Entry 3LIR (X-ray diffraction, 1.90 A resolution); this record covers chain A.

[Chain A]
Molecule: Macrophage metalloelastase
From: Homo sapiens
Notes: EC 3.4.24.65; fragment: MMP-12 catalitic subunit (RESIDUES 106-263)
UniProt: P39900 (MMP12_HUMAN); numbering as in UniProt (aligned over 106-263)
Chain sequence (159 residues; numbered 105 to 263; the number before each row is that of its first residue):
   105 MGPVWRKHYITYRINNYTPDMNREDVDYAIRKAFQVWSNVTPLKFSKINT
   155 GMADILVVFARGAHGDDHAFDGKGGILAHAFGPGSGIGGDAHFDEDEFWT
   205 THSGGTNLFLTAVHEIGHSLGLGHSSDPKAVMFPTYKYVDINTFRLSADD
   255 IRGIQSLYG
Construct notes: expression tag (105); engineered mutation D171 (Phe in P39900)
Ion coordination: Ca2+ site 1: D124, E199, E201; Ca2+ site 2: D158, G190, G192, D194; Zn2+ site 1: H168, D170, H183, H196; Ca2+ site 3: D175, G176, G178, I180, D198, E201; Zn2+ site 2: H218, H222, H228 (together with glycine)
Small-molecule neighbours:
  - EEC (N-[3-(3-phenylisoxazol-5-yl)propanoyl]-L-alpha-glutamyl-L-alpha-glutamyl-amide): G178, G179, I180, L181, A182, E201, L214, T215, H218, E219, A234, V235, F237, P238, T239, Y240, K241
  - glycine (GLY): A182, H183, H218, E219, H222, H228
Swiss-Prot annotation at these positions:
  - active site: E219
  - binding site (Ca(2+)): D124, D158, D175, G176, G178, I180, G190, G192, D194, D198, E199, E201
  - binding site (Zn(2+)): H168, D170, H183, H196, H218, H222, H228

[Overview]
Chain A binds compound EEC and glycine. H218, H222 and H228 coordinate Zn2+ site 2. The Ca2+ site 2 is built
by D158, G190, G192 and D194. UniProt lists active-site residue E219, 12 Ca2+-binding residues and 7
Zn2+-binding residues.
Chain A is Macrophage metalloelastase (Homo sapiens); the structure, Human MMP12 in complex with non-zinc
chelating inhibitor, was determined by X-ray diffraction (same publication as 3LIK, 3LIL and 3LJG).
